Entry 6QCV (X-ray diffraction, 3.24 A resolution); this record covers chains A and R of the 6 polymer chains in the assembly.

Chain A:
Name: Polymerase acidic protein
Organism: Influenza B virus
Notes: EC 3.1.-.-
Reference sequence: Q5V8Z9 (Q5V8Z9_9INFB); residue numbers follow UniProt; this construct covers 1-726
Amino-acid sequence (751 residues; each row starts with the number of its first residue; numbers below 1 keep their minus sign (Gly-13 is residue -13)):
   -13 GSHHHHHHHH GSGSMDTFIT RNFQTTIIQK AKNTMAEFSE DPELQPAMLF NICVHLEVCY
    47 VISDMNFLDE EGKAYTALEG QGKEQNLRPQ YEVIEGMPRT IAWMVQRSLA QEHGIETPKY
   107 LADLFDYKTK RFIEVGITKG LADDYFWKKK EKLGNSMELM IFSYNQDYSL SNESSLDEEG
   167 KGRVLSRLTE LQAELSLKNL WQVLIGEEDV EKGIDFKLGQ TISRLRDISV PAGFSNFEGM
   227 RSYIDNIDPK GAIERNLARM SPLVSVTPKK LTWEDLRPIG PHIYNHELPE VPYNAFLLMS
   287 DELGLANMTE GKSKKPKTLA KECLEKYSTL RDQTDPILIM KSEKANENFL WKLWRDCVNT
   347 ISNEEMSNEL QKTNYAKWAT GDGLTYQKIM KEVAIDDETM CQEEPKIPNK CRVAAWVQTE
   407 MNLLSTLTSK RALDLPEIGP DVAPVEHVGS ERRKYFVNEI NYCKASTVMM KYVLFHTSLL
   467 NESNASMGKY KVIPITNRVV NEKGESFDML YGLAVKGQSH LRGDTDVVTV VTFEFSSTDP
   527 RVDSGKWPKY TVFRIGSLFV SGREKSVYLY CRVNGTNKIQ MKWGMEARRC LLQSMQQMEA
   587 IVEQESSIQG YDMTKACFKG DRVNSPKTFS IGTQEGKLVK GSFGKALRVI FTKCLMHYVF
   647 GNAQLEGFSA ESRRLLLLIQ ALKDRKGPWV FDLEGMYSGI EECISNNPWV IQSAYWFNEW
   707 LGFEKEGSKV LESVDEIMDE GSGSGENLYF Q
Not modelled in the structure: -13 to -1, 64-70, 724-737
Differences from the reference sequence: expression tag (-13 to 0, 727-737)

Chain R:
Molecule: 21-nt RNA strand
Sequence (21 nucleotides; each row starts with the number of its first residue):
     1 UAUACCUCUG CUUCUGCUAU U

Interface between chain A and chain R:
Residue-residue contacts (9):
  Lys374(A) - U13(R)  hydrogen bond to the base
  Met473(A) - G10(R)  base contact
  His506(A) - G10(R)  hydrogen bond to the base
  Leu507(A) - G10(R)  base contact
  Arg508(A) - C11(R)  sugar contact
  Arg508(A) - U12(R)  phosphate contact
  Arg508(A) - U13(R)  base contact
  Lys564(A) - G10(R)  phosphate contact
  Lys564(A) - C11(R)  salt bridge to the phosphate
Interface residues without a listed pair, chain A (7 interface residues in all): Asp510

Overview:
7 residues of chain A face 4 of chain R across their interface; the contacts include 2 hydrogen bonds and 1
salt bridge. Polar contacts include Lys374(A)-U13(R), His506(A)-G10(R) and Lys564(A)-C11(R).
Here chain A is Polymerase acidic protein (Influenza B virus) and chain R is a 21-nt RNA strand. Entry 6QCV
(Crystal structure of influenza B polymerase initiation state with capped 14-mer RNA primer and CTP) was
determined by X-ray diffraction, deposited together with 6QCS, 6QCT, 6QCW and 6QCX.
